PDB entry 8W2U | electron microscopy, 2.46 A resolution | chains N and O of the 20 polymer chains in the assembly

[Chain N (and O)]
Name: Poly [ADP-ribose] polymerase tankyrase-2
Organism: Homo sapiens
Notes: EC 2.4.2.30, 2.4.2.-; chain O of this document is another copy of the same molecule, construct and numbering; everything in this record applies to it too
Reference sequence: Q9H2K2 (TNKS2_HUMAN); residues 850-1166 here = UniProt positions 850-1166
Sequence (317 residues; each row starts with the number of its first residue):
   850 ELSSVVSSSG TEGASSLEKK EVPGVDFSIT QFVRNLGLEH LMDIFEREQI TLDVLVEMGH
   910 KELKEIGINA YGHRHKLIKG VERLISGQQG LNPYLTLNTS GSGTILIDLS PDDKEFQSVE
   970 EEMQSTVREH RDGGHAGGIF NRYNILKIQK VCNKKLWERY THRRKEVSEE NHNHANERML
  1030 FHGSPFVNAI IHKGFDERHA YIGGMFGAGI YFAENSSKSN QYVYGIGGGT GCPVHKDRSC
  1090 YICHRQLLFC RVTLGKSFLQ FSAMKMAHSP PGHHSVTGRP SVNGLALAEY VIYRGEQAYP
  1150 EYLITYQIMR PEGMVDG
Disordered / not traced: 850-874, 1159-1166
Metal / ion sites: Zn2+: Cys1081, His1084, Cys1089, Cys1092
Curated features (UniProtKB/Swiss-Prot):
  - binding site (Zn(2+)): Cys1081, His1084, Cys1089, Cys1092
Reported in the primary citation:
  - specificity-determining residues: Leu1136
  - specificity-determining residues: Ala1112 (by similarity / conservation)
  - mutagenesis - L1136Y: unchanged signaling in response to XAV939

[How chain N and chain O interact]
Contacting residue pairs (48):
  Ser877(N) with Leu955(O), hydrogen bond (side chain-backbone); Ile956(O); Asp957(O)
  Gln880(N) with Leu955(O), hydrogen bond (side chain-backbone)
  Asn884(N) with Ser949(O); Gly950(O), hydrogen bond (backbone-backbone); Ser951(O); Gly952(O); Thr953(O), hydrogen bond (side chain-backbone); Ile954(O)
  Leu885(N) with Ser949(O), hydrogen bond (backbone-side chain); Gly950(O)
  Asn918(N) with Glu897(O)
  Ala919(N) with Glu897(O); Gln898(O)
  Tyr920(N) with Glu897(O), hydrogen bond (backbone-side chain); Met907(O), hydrophobic; Glu911(O); Ile915(O), hydrophobic
  Gly921(N) with Glu897(O), hydrogen bond (backbone-backbone); Gln898(O); Ile899(O)
  His922(N) with Gln898(O)
  His924(N) with Val903(O); Glu906(O)
  Arg932(N) with Gly950(O), hydrogen bond (side chain-backbone); Lys1003(O)
  Leu933(N) with Ile954(O), hydrophobic; Cys1001(O), hydrophobic
  Gly936(N) with Lys1003(O); Trp1006(O)
  Gln937(N) with Cys1001(O); Asn1002(O), hydrogen bond (side chain-backbone); Lys1003(O); Trp1006(O)
  Gly939(N) with Trp1006(O)
  Leu940(N) with Lys999(O), hydrogen bond (backbone-side chain); Val1000(O); Trp1006(O), hydrophobic; Tyr1148(O); Glu1150(O)
  Asn941(N) with Lys999(O)
  Thr945(N) with Leu958(O); Glu964(O); Lys999(O), hydrogen bond
  Leu946(N) with Ile956(O), hydrophobic
  Thr948(N) with Ser959(O), hydrogen bond; Asp962(O)
Interface residues without a listed pair, chain N (27 interface residues in all): Phe876, Phe881, Gly886, Leu901, Lys925, Lys928, Pro942
Interface residues without a listed pair, chain O (32 interface residues in all): Arg896, Glu914, Gln998

[Overview]
Chain N and chain O form an interface of 27 and 32 residues respectively; the contacts include 12 hydrogen
bonds. Polar pairs include Ser877(N)-Leu955(O), Gln880(N)-Leu955(O) and Asn884(N)-Thr953(O). UniProt lists 4
Zn2+-binding residues on chain N. From the paper: L1136Y of chain N leaves signaling in response to XAV939
unchanged; specificity determinants Leu1136(N) and Ala1112(N).
Both chains are Poly [ADP-ribose] polymerase tankyrase-2 (Homo sapiens). Entry 8W2U (Cryo-EM structure of
human tankyrase 2 SAM-PARP filament -apo state (consensus map)) was determined by electron microscopy (same
publication as 8W23, 8W25, 8W27, 8W28 and 8W2T).
